PDB entry 8HIF | electron microscopy, 3.50 A resolution | chains s4 and t1 of the 144 polymer chains in the assembly

Chain s4 (and t1):
Name: VP38
Organism: Singapore grouper iridovirus
Notes: chain t1 of this document is another copy of the same molecule, construct and numbering; everything in this record applies to it too
UniProtKB: Q5YFM7 (Q5YFM7_9VIRU); residue numbers follow UniProt; this construct covers 1-170
Amino-acid sequence (170 residues; numbered 1 to 170; the number before each row is that of its first residue):
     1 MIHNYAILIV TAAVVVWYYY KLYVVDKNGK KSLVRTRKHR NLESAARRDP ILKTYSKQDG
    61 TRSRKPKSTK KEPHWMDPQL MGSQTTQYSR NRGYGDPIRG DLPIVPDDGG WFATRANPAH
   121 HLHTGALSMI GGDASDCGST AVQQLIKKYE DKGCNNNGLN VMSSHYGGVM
Unresolved in the structure: 1-70 (chain t1: 1-72)

How chain s4 and chain t1 interact:
Residue-residue contacts - 61 pairs, chain s4 then chain t1:
  Gln79(s4) with Leu159(t1)
  Leu80(s4) with Leu159(t1), hydrophobic
  Gly82(s4) with Leu159(t1)
  Ser83(s4) with Met162(t1)
  Gln84(s4) with Leu159(t1); Asn160(t1), hydrogen bond (backbone-backbone); Val161(t1); Met162(t1), hydrogen bond (backbone-backbone)
  Thr86(s4) with Val161(t1); Met162(t1)
  Tyr88(s4) with Ser164(t1); Tyr166(t1), hydrogen bond
  Leu102(s4) with Cys137(t1), hydrophobic
  Pro103(s4) with Asp136(t1); Val142(t1), hydrophobic
  Asn117(s4) with Tyr149(t1)
  Pro118(s4) with Ile146(t1); Tyr149(t1), hydrophobic
  Ala119(s4) with Ile146(t1), hydrophobic
  Leu122(s4) with Val142(t1), hydrophobic; Ile146(t1), hydrophobic
  Thr124(s4) with Ser139(t1); Gln143(t1), hydrogen bond; Tyr166(t1)
  Leu127(s4) with Ser139(t1)
  Ser128(s4) with Ser139(t1); Tyr166(t1)
  Met129(s4) with Gly168(t1)
  Ile130(s4) with Ile98(t1), hydrophobic; Arg99(t1); Leu127(t1), hydrophobic
  Gly131(s4) with Leu127(t1)
  Asp136(s4) with Pro103(t1)
  Cys137(s4) with Leu102(t1), hydrophobic
  Ser139(s4) with Leu127(t1); Ser128(t1), hydrogen bond
  Ala141(s4) with Pro103(t1), hydrophobic
  Val142(s4) with Asp101(t1); Pro103(t1)
  Gln143(s4) with Thr124(t1); Ser128(t1)
  Leu145(s4) with Pro118(t1), hydrophobic
  Ile146(s4) with Ala119(t1), hydrophobic
  Tyr149(s4) with Pro106(t1); Asn117(t1), hydrogen bond (backbone-side chain); Pro118(t1), hydrophobic
  Leu159(s4) with Gln79(t1); Gly82(t1); Ser83(t1); Gln84(t1)
  Asn160(s4) with Ser83(t1)
  Val161(s4) with Gln84(t1); Thr86(t1)
  Met162(s4) with Gln84(t1)
  Ser164(s4) with Thr86(t1); Tyr88(t1)
  Tyr166(s4) with Tyr88(t1); Ala119(t1); Thr124(t1)
  Gly167(s4) with Ser128(t1)
  Val169(s4) with Met129(t1), hydrophobic
Also at the interface, not in a pair above, chain s4 (42 interface residues in all): Thr85, Arg99, Asp101, Val105, Pro106, Glu150
Also at the interface, not in a pair above, chain t1 (40 interface residues in all): Ile104, Val105, Leu122, Ile130, Gly131, Leu145, Glu150

In short:
42 residues of chain s4 and 40 residues of chain t1 are in contact; the contacts include 6 hydrogen bonds.
Polar contacts include Tyr88(s4)-Tyr166(t1), Thr124(s4)-Gln143(t1) and Ser139(s4)-Ser128(t1).
Chain s4 and chain t1 are both VP38 (Singapore grouper iridovirus); the structure, One asymmetric unit of
Singapore grouper iridovirus capsid, was determined by electron microscopy.
